8S9K - chain A; structure by X-ray diffraction, 2.72 A resolution.

== Chain A ==
Molecule: Serine protease FAM111A
From: Homo sapiens
Notes: EC 3.4.21.-
UniProt: Q96PZ2 (F111A_HUMAN); residue numbers follow UniProt; this construct covers 335-611
Amino-acid sequence (280 residues; each row starts with the number of its first residue):
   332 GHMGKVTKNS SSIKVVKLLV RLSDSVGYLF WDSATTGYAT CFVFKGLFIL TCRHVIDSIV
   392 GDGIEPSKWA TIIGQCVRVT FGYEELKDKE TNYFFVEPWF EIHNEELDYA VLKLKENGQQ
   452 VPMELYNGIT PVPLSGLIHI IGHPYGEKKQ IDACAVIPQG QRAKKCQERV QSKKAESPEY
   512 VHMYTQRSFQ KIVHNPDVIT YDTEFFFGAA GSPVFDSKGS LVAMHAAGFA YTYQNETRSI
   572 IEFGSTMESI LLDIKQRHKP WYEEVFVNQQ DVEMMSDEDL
Not modelled in the structure: 332-339, 504-513, 600-611
Sequence notes: expression tag (332-334); engineered mutation Ala541 (Ser in Q96PZ2)
Swiss-Prot annotation at these positions:
  - active site (Charge relay system): His385, Asp439
  - natural variant: Thr338 (T338A: In GCLEB), Ser342 (deletion: In GCLEB), Tyr511 (Y511H: In KCS2), Pro527 (P527T: In GCLEB), Asp528 (D528G: In GCLEB), Arg569 (R569H: In KCS2)
From the paper describing this entry:
  - catalytic residues: His385, Asp439, Gly539
  - self-association interface (contacts with another copy of this molecule): Val347, Val351
  - mutagenesis - V347D: abolished binding to Serine protease FAM111A (chain A)
  - mutagenesis - V347D, V351D: abolished binding to another copy of this molecule
  - mutagenesis - T563P: unchanged binding to Serine protease FAM111A (chain A)
  - mutagenesis - V347D/R569H, K348A, V351D, V351D/R569H, Y414A: decreased catalytic activity
  - disease-associated variants - R569H: increased catalytic activity on Suc-AAPF-AMC
  - disease-associated variants - D528G: decreased catalytic activity on Suc-AAPF-AMC
  - mutagenesis - V347D/R569H, K348A/R569H, Y414A/R569H: unchanged catalytic activity (autocleavage)
  - mutagenesis - Y414A: increased catalytic activity (autocleavage)
  - mutagenesis - Y414A: decreased expression
  - mutagenesis - V347D: increased expression
  - mutagenesis - T563P: unchanged binding to another copy of this molecule
  - mutagenesis - V347D: abolished catalytic activity on full-length Strep-FAM111A
  - mutagenesis - K348A, Y414A: decreased binding to another copy of this molecule

== In short ==
Curated annotation (UniProt) lists active-site residues His385 and Asp439. From the paper: catalytic residues
His385, Asp439 and Gly539; V347D/R569H, K348A and V351D, among others, reduce catalytic activity; 11
substitutions were tested in all.
Chain A is Serine protease FAM111A (Homo sapiens); the structure, Structure of dimeric FAM111A SPD S541A
Mutant, was determined by X-ray diffraction, deposited together with 8S9L.
